Entry 5ZGH (electron microscopy, 3.82 A resolution); this record covers chains 1 and F of the 15 polymer chains in the assembly.

[Chain 1]
Protein: Lhcr1
Source organism: Cyanidioschyzon merolae (strain 10D)
UniProtKB: M1VKK5 (M1VKK5_CYAM1); residues 1-175 here correspond to UniProt positions 40-214 (UniProt number = residue number + 39)
Chain sequence (175 residues; numbered 1 to 175; the number before each row is that of its first residue):
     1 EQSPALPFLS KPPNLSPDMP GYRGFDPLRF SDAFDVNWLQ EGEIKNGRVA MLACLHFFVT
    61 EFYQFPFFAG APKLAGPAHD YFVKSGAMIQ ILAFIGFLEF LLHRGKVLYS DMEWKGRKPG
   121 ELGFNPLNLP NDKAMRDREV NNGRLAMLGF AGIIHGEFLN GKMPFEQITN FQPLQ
Not modelled in the structure: 1-4, 174-175
Small-molecule neighbours:
  - chlorophyll a (CLA), molecule 1: Ala5, Leu6, Pro7, Phe8, Arg23, Gly24, Phe25
  - chlorophyll a (CLA), molecule 2: Leu15, Pro20, Gly21, Tyr22, Arg23, Gly24, Phe25, Asp26, Phe30, Ser31, Phe34, Val36, Leu39, Gln40, Gly42, Glu43, Asn46, Arg144, Met147, Leu148
  - chlorophyll a (CLA), molecule 3: Arg23, Ala134, Asp137, Arg138, Asn141, Asn142, Leu145
  - chlorophyll a (CLA), molecule 4: Trp38, Leu39, Asn46, Leu108, Tyr109
  - chlorophyll a (CLA), molecule 5: Trp38, Glu41, Gly42, Lys45, Asn46, Val49, Leu92, Ile95, Gly96, Glu99, Phe100, His103, Lys106, Leu108
  - chlorophyll a (CLA), molecule 6: Arg48, Met51, Leu52, Leu55, Lys118, Pro119, Gly120, Glu121, Gly123, Phe124, Asn125, Asn128, Leu129, Pro130, Asp132, Met135, Arg136, Arg138, Glu139, Asn142
  - chlorophyll a (CLA), molecule 7: Val49, Leu52, Ala53, Leu55, His56, Val59, Tyr63, Gln64, Phe65, Phe68, Ala69, Ala71, Pro72, Phe82, Met88
  - chlorophyll a (CLA), molecule 8: Leu55, Met135, Arg138, Asn142, Leu145
  - chlorophyll a (CLA), molecule 9: His79, Val83, Met88, Ile89, Ile91, Leu92
  - chlorophyll a (CLA), molecule 10: Gly86, Ala87, Gln90, Ile91, Phe94
  - chlorophyll a (CLA), molecule 11: Leu148, Gly149, Ala151, Gly152, His155, Gly156, Leu159, Asn160, Gln167, Pro173
  - chlorophyll a (CLA), molecule 12: His155, Phe158, Leu159
  - ZEX ((1R,2S)-4-{(1E,3E,5E,7E,9E,11E,13E,15E,17E)-18-[(4S)-4-hydroxy-2,6,6-trimethylcyclohex-1-en-1-yl]-3,7,12,16-tetramethyloctadeca-1,3,5,7,9,11,13,15,17-nonaen-1-yl}-2,5,5-trimethylcyclohex-3-en-1-ol), molecule 1: Arg23, Asn141, Arg144, Leu145, Leu148, Leu159
  - ZEX, molecule 2: Phe25, Asp26, Pro27, Leu28, Phe30, Asn46, Val49, Ala50, Ala53, His56, Phe57, Ala75, His79, Met88, Met147, Leu148, Phe150, Ala151
  - ZEX, molecule 3: Phe25, Ala75, Gly76, His79, Leu148, Phe150, Ala151, Ile154, His155, Phe158
  - ZEX, molecule 4: Lys45, Arg48, Val49, Leu52, Pro66, Phe68, Ile91, Ile95, Leu102, Glu121
  - ZEX, molecule 5: Met51, Leu52, Cys54, Leu55, Phe124, Asn125, Pro126, Leu127, Asn128, Asn142, Leu145, Ala146, Gly149, Gly152, Ile153, Pro164, Gln167, Ile168

[Chain F]
Protein: PsaF
Source organism: Cyanidioschyzon merolae (strain 10D)
UniProtKB: Q85FS9 (Q85FS9_CYAM1); numbering as in UniProt (aligned over 1-185)
Chain sequence (185 residues; each row starts with the number of its first residue):
     1 MFKRSLIFIA AVMSVCQISA IQISAVSADV LTPCQQSEAF HKREINEVRT LENRQANYEA
    61 NSPSYLALQS QIDQVHKRFD KYGTLLCGQD GLPHLITDGD WRHAREFTIP ALLFLYITGW
   121 IGWVGRSYLK YTKETKNPTE QEIILDVPMA LKYMLSGFLW PLSAWQEYRS GQLLAKEDEI
   181 TVSPR
Not modelled in the structure: 1-29, 184-185
Disulfide bonds: Cys34-Cys87
Small-molecule neighbours:
  - (2S)-2,3-dihydroxypropyl octadecanoate (3XQ): Lys81, Glu106, Phe107, Pro110
  - beta-carotene (BCR), molecule 1: Thr97, Asp98, Gly99, Phe107, Gly119, Gly122, Trp123, Arg126, Trp160
  - beta-carotene (BCR), molecule 2: Pro110, Leu113, Phe114, Ile117, Thr118, Ile121
  - chlorophyll a (CLA), molecule 1: Tyr82, Leu113, Ile117
  - chlorophyll a (CLA), molecule 2: Thr97, Phe107, Thr108, Ala111, Leu112, Leu115
  - chlorophyll a (CLA), molecule 3: Asp98, Gly99, Asp100, Trp101
  - chlorophyll a (CLA), molecule 4: Phe107, Pro110, Ala111, Phe114, Leu115, Thr118, Ile121, Gly122
  - chlorophyll a (CLA), molecule 5: Ile117, Trp120, Ile121, Val124, Met154
  - chlorophyll a (CLA), molecule 6: Ile121, Gly122, Val124, Gly125, Arg126, Tyr128, Leu129, Leu145, Met154
  - chlorophyll a (CLA), molecule 7: Gly125, Tyr128, Leu129, Glu142, Leu145, Ala150, Leu151, Met154

[Chain 1 / chain F interface]
Contacting residue pairs - 14 pairs, chain 1 then chain F:
  Ala33(1) - Pro148(F)
  Phe34(1) - Leu151(F)  hydrophobic
  Asp35(1) - Lys152(F)
  Lys106(1) - Phe158(F)
  Val107(1) - Ser156(F)
  Val107(1) - Phe158(F)  hydrophobic
  Leu108(1) - Leu155(F)
  Leu108(1) - Ser156(F)
  Leu108(1) - Phe158(F)
  Tyr109(1) - Leu151(F)
  Tyr109(1) - Lys152(F)
  Tyr109(1) - Leu155(F)  hydrophobic
  Tyr109(1) - Ser156(F)
  Ser110(1) - Ser156(F)
Other interface residues (no listed pair), chain F (7 interface residues in all): Val147

[Overview]
8 residues of chain 1 face 7 of chain F across their interface. Bound to chain 1: 12 copies of chlorophyll a
and 5 copies of compound ZEX. Ligands of chain F: 7 copies of chlorophyll a, beta-carotene and
(2S)-2,3-dihydroxypropyl octadecanoate.
Here chain 1 is Lhcr1 and chain F is PsaF, both from Cyanidioschyzon merolae (strain 10D). Entry 5ZGH (Cryo-EM
structure of the red algal PSI-LHCR) was determined by electron microscopy (same publication as 5ZGB).
